7JVU - chain A; structure by X-ray diffraction, 1.50 A resolution.

[Chain A]
Molecule: Histone deacetylase 8
Organism: Homo sapiens
Notes: EC 3.5.1.98
UniProtKB: Q9BY41 (HDAC8_HUMAN); residue numbers follow UniProt; this construct covers 1-377
Amino-acid sequence (389 residues; each row starts with the number of its first residue):
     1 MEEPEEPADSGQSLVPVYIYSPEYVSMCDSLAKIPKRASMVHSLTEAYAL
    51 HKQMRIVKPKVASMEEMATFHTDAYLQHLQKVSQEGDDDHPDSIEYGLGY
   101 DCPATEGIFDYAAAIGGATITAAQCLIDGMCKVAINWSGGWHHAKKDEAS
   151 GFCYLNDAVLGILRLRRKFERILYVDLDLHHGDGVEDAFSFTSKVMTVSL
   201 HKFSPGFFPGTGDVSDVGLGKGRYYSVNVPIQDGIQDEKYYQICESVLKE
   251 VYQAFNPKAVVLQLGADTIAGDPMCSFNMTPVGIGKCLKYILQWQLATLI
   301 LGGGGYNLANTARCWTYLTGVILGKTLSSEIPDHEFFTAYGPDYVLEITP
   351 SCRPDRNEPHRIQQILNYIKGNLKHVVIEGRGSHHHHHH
Not modelled in the structure: 1-13, 379-389
Construct notes: engineered mutation Thr-45 (Ile in Q9BY41); expression tag (378-389)
Metal / ion sites: K+ site 1: Asp-176, Asp-178, His-180, Ser-199, Leu-200; Zn2+: Asp-178, His-180, Asp-267 (together with octanedioic acid hydroxyamide phenylamide); K+ site 2: Phe-189, Thr-192, Val-195, Tyr-225
Ligand contacts: octanedioic acid hydroxyamide phenylamide (SHH): Tyr-100, His-142, His-143, Gly-151, Phe-152, Asp-178, His-180, Phe-208, Asp-267, Met-274, Gly-304, Tyr-306
From the paper describing this entry:
  - binding site for octanedioic acid hydroxyamide phenylamide: Asp-101, His-142, His-143, His-180, Tyr-306
  - contacts within the chain: Val-41/Thr-45 (backbone contact), His-42/Thr-45 (backbone contact), Thr-45/His-51, Thr-45/Thr-316
  - disease-associated variants - I45T: decreased catalytic activity
  - disease-associated variants - D176G: abolished expression
  - catalytic residues: His-142, Tyr-306 (citing earlier work)
  - K+ coordination: Asp-176 (citing earlier work)
  - contacts within the chain: His-142/Asp-176 (hydrogen bond) (citing earlier work)

[Summary]
Ligands of chain A: octanedioic acid hydroxyamide phenylamide. The K+ site 1 is built by Asp-176, Asp-178,
His-180, Ser-199 and Leu-200. Asp-178, His-180 and Asp-267 coordinate Zn2+. The paper reports catalytic
residues His-142 and Tyr-306; I45T reduces catalytic activity.
Chain A is Histone deacetylase 8 (Homo sapiens); the structure, Crystal structure of human histone deacetylase
8 (HDAC8) I45T mutation complexed with SAHA, was determined by X-ray diffraction, deposited together with 7JVV
and 7JVW.
